PDB entry 2RQH | solution NMR | chains A and B

Chain A:
Protein: G1 to S phase transition 1
Source organism: Mus musculus
UniProt: Q8K2E1 (Q8K2E1_MOUSE); residues 73-94 here correspond to UniProt positions 24-45 (UniProt number = residue number - 49)
Sequence (22 residues; each row starts with the number of its first residue):
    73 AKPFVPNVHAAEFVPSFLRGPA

Chain B:
Protein: Polyadenylate-binding protein 1
Source organism: Homo sapiens
Notes: fragment: pabc domain
UniProt: P11940 (PABP1_HUMAN); residues 541-623 here = UniProt positions 541-623
Sequence (83 residues; numbered 541 to 623; the number before each row is that of its first residue):
   541 GQEPLTASMLASAPPQEQKQMLGERLFPLIQAMHPTLAGKITGMLLEIDN
   591 SELLHMLESPESLRSKVDEAVAVLQAHQAKEAA

How chain A and chain B interact:
Contacting residue pairs (25; chain A residue first):
  Lys-74(A) / Ala-612(B)
  Pro-75(A) / Glu-609(B)
  Phe-76(A) / Ile-588(B)
  Phe-76(A) / Glu-609(B)
  Pro-78(A) / Met-584(B)
  Pro-78(A) / Ala-610(B)
  Pro-78(A) / Val-613(B)
  Asn-79(A) / Lys-580(B)
  Asn-79(A) / Met-584(B)
  Val-80(A) / Lys-580(B)
  Val-80(A) / Val-613(B)
  Val-80(A) / Leu-614(B)
  His-81(A) / His-617(B)
  Ala-82(A) / Lys-580(B)
  Ala-82(A) / Met-584(B)
  Ala-83(A) / Gly-583(B)
  Glu-84(A) / Gly-579(B)
  Glu-84(A) / Lys-580(B)
  Phe-85(A) / Gln-560(B)
  Phe-85(A) / Gly-563(B)
  Phe-85(A) / Glu-564(B)
  Phe-85(A) / Gly-579(B)
  Phe-85(A) / Thr-582(B)
  Phe-85(A) / Gly-583(B)
  Phe-85(A) / Leu-586(B)
Interface residues without a listed pair, chain A (12 interface residues in all): Val-77
Interface residues without a listed pair, chain B (17 interface residues in all): Lys-559

In short:
The interface between chain A and chain B involves 12 residues on one side and 17 on the other.
Chain A is G1 to S phase transition 1 (Mus musculus) and chain B is Polyadenylate-binding protein 1 (Homo
sapiens); the structure, Structure of GSPT1/ERF3A-PABC, was determined by solution NMR.
